1MCK - chains A and P of the 3 polymer chains in the assembly; structure by X-ray diffraction, 2.70 A resolution.

== Chain A ==
Name: Immunoglobulin lambda dimer mcg (light chain)
From: Homo sapiens
Chain sequence (216 residues; numbered 1 to 216; the number before each row is that of its first residue):
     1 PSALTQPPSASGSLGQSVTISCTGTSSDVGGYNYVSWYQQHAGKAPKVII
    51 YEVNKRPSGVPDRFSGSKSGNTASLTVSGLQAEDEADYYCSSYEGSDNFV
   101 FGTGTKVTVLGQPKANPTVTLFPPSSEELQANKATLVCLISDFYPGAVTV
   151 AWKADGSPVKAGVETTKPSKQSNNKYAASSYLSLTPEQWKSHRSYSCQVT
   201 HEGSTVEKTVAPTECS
Sequence notes: conflict Ile20 (Phe39 in S14675), Thr23 (Ser42 in S14675), Val29 (Ile48 in S14675), 19 further conflict positions vs the reference (S14675) not listed
Disulfide bonds: Cys22-Cys90, Cys138-Cys197

== Chain P ==
Name: Peptide N-acetyl-D-glu-L-his-D-pro-NH2
Chain sequence (5 residues; each row starts with the number of its first residue; numbering starts at 0):
     0 XEHPX
Modified / non-standard residues: ACE (acetyl group) at position 0, NH2 (amino group) at position 4; Glu1 (D-glutamic acid; DGL); Pro3 (D-proline; DPR)

== Interface between chain A and chain P ==
Contacting residue pairs (7; chain A residue first):
  Tyr34(A) - His2(P)
  Tyr34(A) - Pro3(P)
  Tyr93(A) - Pro3(P)
  Tyr93(A) - NH2_4(P)
  Asp97(A) - NH2_4(P)  hydrogen bond (side chain-backbone)
  Phe99(A) - Glu1(P)
  Phe99(A) - His2(P)
Also at the interface, not in a pair above, chain A (5 interface residues in all): Ser36
Also at the interface, not in a pair above, chain P (5 interface residues in all): ACE_0

== Summary ==
Chain A and chain P each contribute 5 residues to their interface; the contacts include 1 hydrogen bond. The
hydrogen-bonded pair is Asp97(A)-NH2_4(P).
Chain A is Immunoglobulin lambda dimer mcg (light chain) (Homo sapiens) and chain P is Peptide
N-acetyl-D-glu-L-his-D-pro-NH2; the structure, Principles and pitfalls in designing site directed peptide
ligands, was determined by X-ray diffraction together with 1MCB, 1MCC, 1MCD, 1MCE, 1MCF, 1MCH and 4 further
entries from the same study.
